5K5T - chain A; structure by X-ray diffraction, 3.10 A resolution.

Chain A:
Protein: Extracellular calcium-sensing receptor
Source organism: Homo sapiens
UniProtKB: P41180 (CASR_HUMAN); residues 20-607 here = UniProt positions 20-607
Amino-acid sequence (615 residues; numbered 1 to 615; the number before each row is that of its first residue):
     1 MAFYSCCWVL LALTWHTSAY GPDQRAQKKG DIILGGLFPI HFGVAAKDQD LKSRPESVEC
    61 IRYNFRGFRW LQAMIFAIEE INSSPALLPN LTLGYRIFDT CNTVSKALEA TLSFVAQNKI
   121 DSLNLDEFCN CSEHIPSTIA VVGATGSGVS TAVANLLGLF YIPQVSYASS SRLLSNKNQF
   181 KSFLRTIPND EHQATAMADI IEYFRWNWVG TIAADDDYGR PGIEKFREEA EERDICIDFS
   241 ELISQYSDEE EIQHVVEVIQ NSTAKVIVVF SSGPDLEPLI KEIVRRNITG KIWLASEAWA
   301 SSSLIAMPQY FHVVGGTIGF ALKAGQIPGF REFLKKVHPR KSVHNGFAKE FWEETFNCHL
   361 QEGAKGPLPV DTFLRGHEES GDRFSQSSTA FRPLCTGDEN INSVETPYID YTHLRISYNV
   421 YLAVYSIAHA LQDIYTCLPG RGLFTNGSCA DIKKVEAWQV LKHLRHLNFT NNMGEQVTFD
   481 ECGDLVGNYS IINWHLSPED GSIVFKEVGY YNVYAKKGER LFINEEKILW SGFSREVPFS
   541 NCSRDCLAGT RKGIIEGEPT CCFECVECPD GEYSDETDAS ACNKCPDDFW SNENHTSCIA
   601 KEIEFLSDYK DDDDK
Not modelled in the structure: 1-20, 131-135, 604-615
Sequence notes: initiating methionine (1); expression tag (2-19, 608-615); engineered mutation Q386 (Asn in P41180), N402 (Ser in P41180)
Cystine bridges: C129 forms a disulfide with the same residue of a neighbouring copy of this chain
Cystine bridges: C60-C101, C236-C561, C358-C395, C437-C449, C542-C562, C546-C565, C568-C582, C585-C598
Covalently attached groups: N-acetylglucosamine (NAG) linked to N261, N287, N446, N468, N488, N541, N594
Metal / ion sites: Ca2+: T100, T145
Reported in the primary citation:
  - contacts within the chain: L156
  - self-association interface (contacts with another copy of this molecule); pairs are residue here / residue on that copy: C129-C129 (disulfide), L112, L159, F160
  - Ca2+ coordination: T100
  - binding site for sulfate ion: R62, Y63, R66, R69, W70, T412, R415, I416, S417
  - post-translational modification sites: N261, N287, N446, N468, N488, N541, N594
  - disease-associated variants - L159P, R172G, D215G, R227L, R551K: decreased signaling in response to Ca2+
  - disease-associated variants - R227Q, G557E: decreased signaling in response to Ca2+ (citing earlier work)
  - mutagenesis - R69E, N102I, T145I, S147A, S170A, S417L: abolished signaling in response to Ca2+
  - mutagenesis - Y218A: abolished signaling in response to Ca2+ (citing earlier work)
  - disease-associated variants - R66H, I81M, T100I, E297K: abolished signaling in response to Ca2+
  - disease-associated variants - R66H, I81M, T100I: decreased expression
  - mutagenesis - R69E, N102I, S417L: decreased expression
  - mutagenesis - W458A: decreased signaling in response to Ca2+

In short:
N-acetylglucosamine is covalently linked to N261, N287, N446, N468, N488 and N541 and 1 more. T100 and T145
form the Ca2+ site. The paper reports a binding site for sulfate ion at R62, Y63 and R66 among others; R69E,
N102I and T145I, among others, abolish signaling in response to Ca2+; 19 substitutions were tested in all.
Chain A is Extracellular calcium-sensing receptor (Homo sapiens); the structure, Crystal structure of the
inactive form of human calcium-sensing receptor extracellular domain, was determined by X-ray diffraction
together with 5K5S from the same study.
